PDB entry 8QPA | electron microscopy, 3.70 A resolution | chains N and 5 of the 17 polymer chains in the assembly

== Chain N ==
Name: Pre-mRNA-processing factor 6
From: Homo sapiens
UniProt: O94906 (PRP6_HUMAN); residue numbers follow UniProt; this construct covers 1-941
Amino-acid sequence (941 residues; each row starts with the number of its first residue):
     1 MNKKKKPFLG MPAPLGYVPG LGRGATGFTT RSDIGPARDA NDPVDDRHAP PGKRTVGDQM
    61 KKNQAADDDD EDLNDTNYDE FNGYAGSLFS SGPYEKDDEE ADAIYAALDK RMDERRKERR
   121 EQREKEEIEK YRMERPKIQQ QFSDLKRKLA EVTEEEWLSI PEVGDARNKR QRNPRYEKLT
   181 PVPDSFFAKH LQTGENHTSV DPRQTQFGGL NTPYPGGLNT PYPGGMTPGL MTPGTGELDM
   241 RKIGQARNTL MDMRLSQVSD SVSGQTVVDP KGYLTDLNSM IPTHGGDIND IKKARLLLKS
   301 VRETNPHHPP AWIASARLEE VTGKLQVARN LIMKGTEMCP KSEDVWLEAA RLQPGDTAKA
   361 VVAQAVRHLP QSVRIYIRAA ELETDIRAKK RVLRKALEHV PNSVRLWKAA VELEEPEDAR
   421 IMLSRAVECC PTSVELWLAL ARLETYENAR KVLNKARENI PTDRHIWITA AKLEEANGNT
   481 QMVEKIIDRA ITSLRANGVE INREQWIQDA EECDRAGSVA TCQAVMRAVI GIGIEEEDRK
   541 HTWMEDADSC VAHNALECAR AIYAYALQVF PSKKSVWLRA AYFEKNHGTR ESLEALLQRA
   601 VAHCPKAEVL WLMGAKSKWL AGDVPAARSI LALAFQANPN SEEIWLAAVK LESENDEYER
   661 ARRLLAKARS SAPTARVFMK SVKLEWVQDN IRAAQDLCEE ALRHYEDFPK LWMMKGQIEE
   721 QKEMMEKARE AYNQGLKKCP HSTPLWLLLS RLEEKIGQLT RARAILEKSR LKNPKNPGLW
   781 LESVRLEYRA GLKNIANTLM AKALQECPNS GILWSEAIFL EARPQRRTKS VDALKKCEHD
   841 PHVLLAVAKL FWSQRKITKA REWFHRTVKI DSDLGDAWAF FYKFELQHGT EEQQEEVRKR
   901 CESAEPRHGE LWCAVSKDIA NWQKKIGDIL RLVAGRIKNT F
Disordered / not traced: 1-7, 41-95, 209-246, 258-264, 415-791
UniProt features mapped onto this chain:
  - modified residue: Ser143 (Phosphoserine), Thr180 (Phosphothreonine), Thr266 (Phosphothreonine), Thr275 (Phosphothreonine), Ser279 (Phosphoserine)
  - natural variant: Asn477 (N477S: Found in a family with neuronal ceroid lipofuscinosis carrying a causative mutation in DNAJC5; uncertain significance), Arg729 (R729W: In RP60)

== Chain 5 ==
Molecule: U5 snRNA
From: Homo sapiens
Sequence (117 nucleotides; row label = number of the first residue in the row):
     1 AUACUCUGGU UUCUCUUCAG AUCGCAUAAA UCUUUCGCCU UUUACUAAAG AUUUCCGUGG
    61 AGAGGAACAA CUCUGAGUCU UAACCCAAUU UUUUGAGGCC UUGCUUUGGC AAGGCUA
Disordered / not traced: 1-2, 82-117

== Interface between chain N and chain 5 ==
Residue-residue contacts - 13 pairs, chain N then chain 5:
  Arg111(N) with C15(5), salt bridge to the phosphate; U16(5), salt bridge to the phosphate
  Met112(N) with C55(5), phosphate contact
  Arg115(N) with C55(5), phosphate contact
  Arg116(N) with U53(5), salt bridge to the phosphate; U54(5), salt bridge to the phosphate
  Arg119(N) with C18(5), salt bridge to the phosphate; A19(5), salt bridge to the phosphate
  Arg120(N) with U53(5), phosphate contact; U54(5), salt bridge to the phosphate
  Arg123(N) with A51(5), phosphate contact; U52(5), salt bridge to the phosphate; U53(5), phosphate contact
Other interface residues (no listed pair), chain N (9 interface residues in all): Lys117, Glu127
Other interface residues (no listed pair), chain 5 (10 interface residues in all): C56

== In short ==
9 residues of chain N and 10 residues of chain 5 are in contact, with 8 salt bridges. Polar pairs include
Arg111(N)-C15(5), Arg111(N)-U16(5) and Arg116(N)-U53(5).
Here chain N is Pre-mRNA-processing factor 6 and chain 5 is U5 snRNA, both from Homo sapiens. Entry 8QPA
(Cryo-EM Structure of Pre-B+5'ssLNG Complex (core part)) was determined by electron microscopy, deposited
together with 8QOZ, 8QP8, 8QP9, 8QPB, 8QPE and 8QPK.
